1CIW - chains A and D of the 4 polymer chains in the assembly; structure by X-ray diffraction, 2.70 A resolution.

# Chain A (and D)
Name: Protein (peanut lectin)
Source organism: Arachis hypogaea
Notes: chain D of this document is another copy of the same molecule, construct and numbering; everything in this record applies to it too
UniProt: P02872; residues 1-236 here correspond to UniProt positions 24-259 (UniProt number = residue number + 23)
Amino-acid sequence (236 residues; each row starts with the number of its first residue):
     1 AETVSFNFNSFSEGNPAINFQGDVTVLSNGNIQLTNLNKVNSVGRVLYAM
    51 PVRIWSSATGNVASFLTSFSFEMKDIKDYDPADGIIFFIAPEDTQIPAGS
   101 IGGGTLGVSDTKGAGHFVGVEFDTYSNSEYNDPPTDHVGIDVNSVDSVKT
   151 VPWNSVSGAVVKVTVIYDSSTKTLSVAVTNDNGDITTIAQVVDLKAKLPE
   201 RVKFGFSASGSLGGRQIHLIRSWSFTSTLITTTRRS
Disordered / not traced: 233-236
Bound ions: Mn2+: Glu121, Asp123, Asp132, His137; Ca2+: Asp123, Tyr125, Asn127, Asp132

# How chain A and chain D interact
Contacting residue pairs (39; chain A residue first):
  Ala1(A) - Asp184(D)
  Thr3(A) - Asp184(D)  hydrogen bond
  Ser64(A) - Ile185(D)
  Ser64(A) - Thr187(D)  hydrogen bond
  Phe65(A) - Ile185(D)  hydrophobic
  Leu66(A) - Ala177(D)  hydrophobic
  Leu66(A) - Thr179(D)
  Leu66(A) - Ile185(D)
  Lys149(A) - Thr171(D)
  Ile166(A) - Ile166(D)  hydrophobic
  Ile166(A) - Ala177(D)  hydrophobic
  Asp168(A) - Thr187(D)  hydrogen bond
  Asp168(A) - Ile188(D)  hydrogen bond (side chain-backbone)
  Asp168(A) - Ala189(D)
  Thr171(A) - Lys149(D)
  Thr171(A) - Ala189(D)
  Ser175(A) - Ser175(D)  hydrogen bond
  Ala177(A) - Leu66(D)  hydrophobic
  Ala177(A) - Ile166(D)  hydrophobic
  Thr179(A) - Leu66(D)
  Gly183(A) - Thr3(D)
  Gly183(A) - Thr226(D)
  Asp184(A) - Ala1(D)
  Asp184(A) - Thr3(D)  hydrogen bond
  Asp184(A) - Thr228(D)
  Ile185(A) - Ser64(D)
  Ile185(A) - Phe65(D)  hydrophobic
  Ile185(A) - Leu66(D)
  Ile185(A) - Thr226(D)
  Ile185(A) - Thr228(D)  hydrogen bond (backbone-side chain)
  Thr187(A) - Ser64(D)  hydrogen bond
  Thr187(A) - Asp168(D)  hydrogen bond
  Ile188(A) - Asp168(D)  hydrogen bond (backbone-side chain)
  Ala189(A) - Asp168(D)
  Ala189(A) - Thr171(D)
  Thr226(A) - Gly183(D)
  Thr226(A) - Ile185(D)
  Thr228(A) - Asp184(D)
  Thr228(A) - Ile185(D)  hydrogen bond (side chain-backbone)
Other interface residues (no listed pair), chain A (24 interface residues in all): Thr164, Tyr167, Ser169, Thr173
Other interface residues (no listed pair), chain D (24 interface residues in all): Thr164, Tyr167, Ser169, Thr173

# Summary
Chain A and chain D each contribute 24 residues to their interface, with 11 hydrogen bonds. Polar pairs
include Thr3(A)-Asp184(D), Ser64(A)-Thr187(D) and Asp168(A)-Thr187(D). Glu121(A), Asp123(A), Asp132(A) and
His137(A) coordinate Mn2+. The Ca2+ site is built by Asp123(A), Tyr125(A), Asn127(A) and Asp132(A).
Both chains are Protein (peanut lectin) (Arachis hypogaea). Entry 1CIW (Peanut lectin complexed with
N-acetyllactosamine) was determined by X-ray diffraction together with 1QF3 from the same study.
